Entry 3W3Z (X-ray diffraction, 2.70 A resolution); this record covers chains A and B.

== Chain A ==
Molecule: Importin subunit beta-3
Source organism: Saccharomyces cerevisiae
UniProt: P32337 (IMB3_YEAST); numbering as in UniProt (aligned over 1-1089)
Amino-acid sequence (1089 residues; numbered 1 to 1089; the number before each row is that of its first residue):
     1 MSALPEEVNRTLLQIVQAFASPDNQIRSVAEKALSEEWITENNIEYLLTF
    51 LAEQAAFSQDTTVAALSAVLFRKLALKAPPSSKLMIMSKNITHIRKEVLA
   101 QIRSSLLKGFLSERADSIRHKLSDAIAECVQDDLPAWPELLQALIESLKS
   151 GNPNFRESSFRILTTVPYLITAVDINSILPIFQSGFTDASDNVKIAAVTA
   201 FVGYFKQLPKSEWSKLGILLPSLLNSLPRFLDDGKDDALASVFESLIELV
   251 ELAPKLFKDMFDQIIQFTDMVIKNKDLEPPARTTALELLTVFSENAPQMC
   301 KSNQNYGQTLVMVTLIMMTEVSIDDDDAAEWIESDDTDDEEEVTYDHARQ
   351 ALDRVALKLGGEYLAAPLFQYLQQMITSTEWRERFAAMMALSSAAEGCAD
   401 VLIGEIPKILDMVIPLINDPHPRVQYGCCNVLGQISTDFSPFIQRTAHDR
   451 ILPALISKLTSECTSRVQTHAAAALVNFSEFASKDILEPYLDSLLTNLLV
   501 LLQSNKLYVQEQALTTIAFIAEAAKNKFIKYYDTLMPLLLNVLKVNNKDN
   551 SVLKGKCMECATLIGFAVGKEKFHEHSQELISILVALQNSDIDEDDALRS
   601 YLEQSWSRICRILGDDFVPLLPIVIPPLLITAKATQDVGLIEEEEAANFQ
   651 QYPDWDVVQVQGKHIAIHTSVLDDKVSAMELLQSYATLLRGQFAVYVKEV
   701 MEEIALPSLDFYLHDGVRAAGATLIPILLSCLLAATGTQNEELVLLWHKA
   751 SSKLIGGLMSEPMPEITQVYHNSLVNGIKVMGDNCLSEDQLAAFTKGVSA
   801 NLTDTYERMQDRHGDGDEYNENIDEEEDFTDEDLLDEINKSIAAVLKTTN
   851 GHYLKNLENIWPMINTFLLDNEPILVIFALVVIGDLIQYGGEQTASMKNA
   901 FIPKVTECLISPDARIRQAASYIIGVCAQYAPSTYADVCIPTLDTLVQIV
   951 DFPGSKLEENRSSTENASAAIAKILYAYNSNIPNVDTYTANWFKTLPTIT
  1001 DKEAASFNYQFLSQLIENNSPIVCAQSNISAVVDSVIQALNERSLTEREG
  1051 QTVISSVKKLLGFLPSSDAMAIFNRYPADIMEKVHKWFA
Disordered / not traced: 1-3, 39-40, 78-90, 172-178, 545-549, 592-595, 737-740, 813-828, 870-872, 890-891, 952-953, 984-985, 1017-1026, 1050-1051, 1089
Modified positions: Mse-1, Mse-85, Mse-87 (selenomethionine); Mse-260, Mse-270, Mse-299, Mse-312, Mse-317, Mse-318, Mse-375, Mse-388, Mse-389, Mse-412, Mse-536, Mse-558, Mse-679, Mse-701, Mse-759, Mse-763, Mse-781, Mse-809, Mse-863, Mse-897, Mse-1070, Mse-1081 (selenomethionine; parent Met)
Curated features (UniProtKB/Swiss-Prot):
  - modified residue: Ser-2 (N-acetylserine), Thr-830 (Phosphothreonine)
What the authors report for this chain:
  - mutagenesis - R349A/Q350A/D353A/E396A/N430K/D438A/N477A, D353K/E396K/D438K: abolished growth

== Chain B ==
Molecule: GTP-binding nuclear protein Ran
Source organism: Canis lupus familiaris
UniProt: P62825 (RAN_CANFA); residues 1-176 here = UniProt positions 1-176
Amino-acid sequence (176 residues; row label = number of the first residue in the row):
     1 MAAQGEPQVQFKLVLVGDGGTGKTTFVKRHLTGEFEKKYVATLGVEVHPL
    51 VFHTNRGPIKFNVWDTAGQEKFGGLRDGYYIQAQCAIIMFDVTSRVTYKN
   101 VPNWHRDLVRVCENIPIVLCGNKVDIKDRKVKAKSIVFHRKKNLQYYDIS
   151 AKSNYNFEKPFLWLARKLIGDPNLEF
Disordered / not traced: 1-5
Ion coordination: Mg2+: Thr-24, Thr-42 (together with GTP)
Ligand contacts: GTP (guanosine-5'-triphosphate): Asp-18, Gly-19, Gly-20, Thr-21, Gly-22, Lys-23, Thr-24, Thr-25, Phe-35, Glu-36, Lys-37, Lys-38, Tyr-39, Val-40, Ala-41, Thr-42, Thr-66, Ala-67, Gly-68, Gln-69, Asn-122, Lys-123, Asp-125, Ile-126, Ser-150, Ala-151, Lys-152
Curated features (UniProtKB/Swiss-Prot):
  - region: Lys-37 to Val-45 (Switch-I), Gly-68 to Gln-84 (Switch-II)
  - binding site (GTP): Asp-18 to Thr-25, Glu-36 to Thr-42, Gly-68, Asn-122 to Asp-125, Ser-150 to Lys-152
  - site: Gln-69 (Essential for GTP hydrolysis)
  - modified residue: Ala-2 (N-acetylalanine), Thr-24 (Phosphothreonine), Lys-37 (N6-acetyllysine), Lys-60 (N6-acetyllysine), Lys-71 (N6-acetyllysine), Lys-99 (N6-acetyllysine), Lys-134 (N6-acetyllysine), Lys-159 (N6-acetyllysine)
  - cross-link (Glycyl lysine isopeptide (Lys-Gly)): Lys-71 (interchain with G-Cter in SUMO2), Lys-152 (interchain with G-Cter in SUMO2)

== Interface between chain A and chain B ==
Contacting residue pairs - 44 pairs, chain A then chain B:
  Phe-19(A) with Tyr-79(B), hydrophobic
  Ala-20(A) with Trp-64(B)
  Ser-21(A) with Trp-64(B)
  Pro-22(A) with Val-47(B); Trp-64(B), hydrophobic
  Asn-24(A) with Val-47(B), hydrogen bond (side chain-backbone)
  Arg-27(A) with Val-45(B), hydrogen bond (side chain-backbone); Val-47(B)
  Glu-31(A) with Tyr-79(B), hydrogen bond
  Thr-62(A) with Gln-82(B)
  Ala-65(A) with Ile-81(B)
  Leu-66(A) with Gly-78(B); Ile-81(B), hydrophobic
  Val-69(A) with Asp-77(B); Gly-78(B); Ile-81(B), hydrophobic
  Leu-70(A) with Leu-75(B), hydrophobic
  Arg-72(A) with Arg-110(B)
  Lys-73(A) with Gly-74(B); Asp-77(B), salt bridge
  Leu-74(A) with Leu-75(B), hydrophobic
  Lys-77(A) with Gly-74(B)
  His-120(A) with Glu-113(B), salt bridge
  Lys-121(A) with Val-111(B)
  Asp-124(A) with Arg-110(B)
  Arg-161(A) with Arg-110(B), hydrogen bond (side chain-backbone)
  Glu-244(A) with Lys-141(B); Lys-142(B); Asn-143(B)
  Glu-248(A) with Lys-141(B)
  Glu-251(A) with Lys-141(B), salt bridge
  Thr-283(A) with Asn-143(B)
  Thr-284(A) with Asn-143(B)
  Glu-287(A) with Arg-140(B)
  Glu-340(A) with Tyr-147(B), hydrogen bond; Lys-159(B)
  His-347(A) with Arg-140(B), hydrogen bond
  Gln-350(A) with Arg-140(B)
  Asn-648(A) with Tyr-39(B)
  Gln-651(A) with Gly-19(B); Gly-20(B); Lys-123(B)
  Tyr-652(A) with Lys-38(B); Tyr-39(B), hydrogen bond (side chain-backbone)
Also at the interface, not in a pair above, chain A (39 interface residues in all): Leu-34, Ser-117, Ile-247, Pro-280, Asp-346, Arg-354, Pro-653
Also at the interface, not in a pair above, chain B (29 interface residues in all): Lys-37, Glu-46, Asp-91, Ile-126, Arg-166
The authors on this interface:
  - interface residues, chain A: Glu-244(A), Glu-248(A), Glu-287(A), Glu-340(A), Asn-648(A), Gln-651(A), Tyr-652(A)
  - interface residues, chain B: Gly-20(B), Lys-38(B), Tyr-39(B), Arg-140(B), Lys-142(B), Lys-159(B)

== Overview ==
39 residues of chain A and 29 residues of chain B are in contact, with 7 hydrogen bonds and 3 salt bridges.
Polar contacts include Lys-73(A)/Asp-77(B), His-120(A)/Glu-113(B) and Glu-251(A)/Lys-141(B). Chain B binds
GTP. From the paper: R349A/Q350A/D353A/E396A/N430K/D438A/N477A and D353K/E396K/D438K of chain A abolish
growth; interface residues Glu-244(A), Glu-248(A) and Gly-20(B) among others.
Chain A is Importin subunit beta-3 (Saccharomyces cerevisiae) and chain B is GTP-binding nuclear protein Ran
(Canis lupus familiaris); the structure, Crystal structure of Kap121p bound to RanGTP, was determined by X-ray
diffraction together with 3W3W, 3W3X and 3W3Y from the same study.
